Entry 8DNX (electron microscopy, 2.98 A resolution); this record covers chains B and A of the 4 polymer chains in the assembly.

# Chain B
Protein: Protein transport protein Sec61 subunit gamma
Source organism: Homo sapiens
Reference sequence: P60059 (SC61G_HUMAN); numbering as in UniProt (aligned over 1-68)
Amino-acid sequence (68 residues; row label = number of the first residue in the row):
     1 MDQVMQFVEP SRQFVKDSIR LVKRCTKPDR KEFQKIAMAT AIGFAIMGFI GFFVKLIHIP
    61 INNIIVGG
Unresolved in the structure: 1-5, 67-68
Swiss-Prot annotation at these positions:
  - modified residue: M1 (N-acetylmethionine), S18 (Phosphoserine)

# Chain A
Protein: Protein transport protein Sec61 subunit alpha isoform 1
Source organism: Homo sapiens
Reference sequence: P61619 (S61A1_HUMAN); residues 1-476 here = UniProt positions 1-476
Amino-acid sequence (476 residues; row label = number of the first residue in the row):
     1 MAIKFLEVIK PFCVILPEIQ KPERKIQFKE KVLWTAITLF IFLVCCQIPL FGIMSSDSAD
    61 PFYWMRVILA SNRGTLMELG ISPIVTSGLI MQLLAGAKII EVGDTPKDRA LFNGAQKLFG
   121 MIITIGQSIV YVMTGMYGDP SEMGAGICLL ITIQLFVAGL IVLLLDELLQ KGYGLGSGIS
   181 LFIATNICET IVWKAFSPTT VNTGRGMEFE GAIIALFHLL ATRTDKVRAL REAFYRQNLP
   241 NLMNLIATIF VFAVVIYFQG FRYELPIRST KVRGQIGIYP IKLFYTSNIP IILQSALVSN
   301 LYVISQMLSA RFSGNLLVSL LGTWSDTSSG GPARAYPVGG LCYYLSPPES FGSVLEDPVH
   361 AVVYIVFMLG SCAFFSKTWI EVSGSSPRDI AKQFKDQGMV INGKRETSIY RELKKIIPTA
   421 AAFGGLCIGA LSVLADFLGA IGSGTGILLA VTIIYQYFEI FVKEQSEVGS MGALLF
Unresolved in the structure: 1-4, 102-106, 326-334, 469-476
Construct notes: conflict Y263 (Val in P61619), P387 (Ala in P61619), R388 (Lys in P61619), I390 (Val in P61619), D396 (Glu in P61619), G398 (Gln in P61619), K414 (Asn in P61619), K415 (Arg in P61619), I416 (Tyr in P61619); engineered mutation E264 (Asp in P61619), R268 (Lys in P61619), T270 (Ala in P61619), K271 (Arg in P61619), V272 (Tyr in P61619), I276 (Tyr in P61619), G277 (Asn in P61619), I278 (Thr in P61619), F394 (Leu in P61619), I401 (Met in P61619), N402 (Arg in P61619), K404 (His in P61619), I409 (Met in P61619), Y410 (Val in P61619), R411 (His in P61619)
What the authors report for this chain:
  - binding site for Cotransin analogue peptide inhibitor: Q127, N300
  - mutagenesis - Q127A, Q127L, N300A, N300L: decreased binding to Cotransin analogue peptide inhibitor
  - mutagenesis - Q127L, N300L: decreased binding to cotransin CP2
  - mutagenesis - Q127L, N300L: decreased binding to decatransin
  - mutagenesis - Q127L, N300L: decreased binding to ipomoeassin F

# Interface between chain B and chain A
Contacting residue pairs (65; chain B residue first):
  F14(B) - A422(A)  hydrophobic
  F14(B) - F423(A)
  D17(B) - T419(A)
  S18(B) - T419(A)
  S18(B) - F423(A)
  L21(B) - L283(A)  hydrophobic
  L21(B) - I416(A)  hydrophobic
  L21(B) - A420(A)  hydrophobic
  V22(B) - F423(A)  hydrophobic
  R24(B) - Y263(A)
  C25(B) - R262(A)
  T26(B) - G260(A)
  T26(B) - F261(A)
  T26(B) - R262(A)  hydrogen bond (backbone-backbone)
  T26(B) - E264(A)  hydrogen bond
  K27(B) - Y257(A)
  K27(B) - F261(A)
  P28(B) - Y257(A)
  P28(B) - G260(A)
  P28(B) - F261(A)
  E32(B) - R262(A)  salt bridge
  F33(B) - A253(A)
  F33(B) - I256(A)  hydrophobic
  K35(B) - F458(A)
  K35(B) - V462(A)
  I36(B) - I256(A)  hydrophobic
  I36(B) - Y455(A)  hydrophobic
  I36(B) - F458(A)  hydrophobic
  A39(B) - F458(A)  hydrophobic
  T40(B) - I256(A)
  T40(B) - I454(A)
  F44(B) - C188(A)  hydrophobic
  F44(B) - I191(A)  hydrophobic
  F44(B) - V192(A)  hydrophobic
  F44(B) - F252(A)  hydrophobic
  F44(B) - I454(A)
  M47(B) - A184(A)  hydrophobic
  M47(B) - T185(A)  hydrogen bond
  M47(B) - C188(A)  hydrophobic
  M47(B) - I454(A)  hydrophobic
  G48(B) - C188(A)
  G48(B) - E189(A)
  G48(B) - V192(A)
  F49(B) - V192(A)  hydrophobic
  I50(B) - L39(A)  hydrophobic
  I50(B) - L43(A)  hydrophobic
  G51(B) - L43(A)
  G51(B) - E189(A)
  F52(B) - E189(A)
  F52(B) - V192(A)  hydrophobic
  F52(B) - W193(A)  hydrophobic
  F52(B) - F196(A)
  V54(B) - F40(A)  hydrophobic
  V54(B) - L43(A)
  V54(B) - V44(A)
  V54(B) - Q47(A)
  K55(B) - Q47(A)
  K55(B) - E189(A)  salt bridge
  L56(B) - P198(A)  hydrophobic
  H58(B) - V44(A)
  H58(B) - Q47(A)
  I59(B) - W193(A)  hydrophobic
  N62(B) - Q47(A)  hydrogen bond (side chain-backbone)
  N62(B) - P49(A)
  V66(B) - P49(A)  hydrophobic
Interface residues without a listed pair, chain B (33 interface residues in all): A37, G43, I65
Interface residues without a listed pair, chain A (39 interface residues in all): I48, L181, S197, L426, Q465

# In short
33 residues of chain B face 39 of chain A across their interface; the contacts include 4 hydrogen bonds and 2
salt bridges. Among the polar pairs are E32(B)-R262(A), K55(B)-E189(A) and T26(B)-E264(A). From the paper: a
binding site for Cotransin analogue peptide inhibitor at Q127(A) and N300(A); Q127A, Q127L and N300A of chain
A, among others, reduce binding to Cotransin analogue peptide inhibitor.
Chain B is Protein transport protein Sec61 subunit gamma and chain A is Protein transport protein Sec61
subunit alpha isoform 1, both from Homo sapiens; the structure, Cryo-EM structure of the human Sec61 complex
inhibited by cotransin, was determined by electron microscopy together with 8DNV, 8DNW, 8DNY, 8DNZ, 8DO0,
8DO1, 8DO2 and 8DO3 from the same study.
